3OWT - chains B and C of the 3 polymer chains in the assembly; structure by X-ray diffraction, 2.00 A resolution.

== Chain B ==
Protein: DNA-binding protein RAP1
From: Saccharomyces cerevisiae
Notes: fragment: C-terminal domain to 827)
UniProtKB: P11938 (RAP1_YEAST); residue numbers follow UniProt; this construct covers 672-827
Chain sequence (157 residues; numbered 671 to 827; the number before each row is that of its first residue):
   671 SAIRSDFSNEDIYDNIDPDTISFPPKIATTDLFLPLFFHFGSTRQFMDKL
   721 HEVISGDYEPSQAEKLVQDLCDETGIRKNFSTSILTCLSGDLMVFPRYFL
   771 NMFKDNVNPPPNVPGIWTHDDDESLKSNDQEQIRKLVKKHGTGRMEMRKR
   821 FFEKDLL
Not modelled in the structure: 671-675, 824-827
Sequence notes: expression tag (671)
Reported in the primary citation:
  - mutagenesis - A733R (>1,000-fold), G760R (>1,000-fold): decreased growth in response to telomeric silencing

== Chain C ==
Protein: Regulatory protein SIR3
From: Saccharomyces cerevisiae
Notes: fragment: Rap1-interaction motif to 481)
UniProtKB: P06701 (SIR3_YEAST); residue numbers follow UniProt; this construct covers 456-481
Chain sequence (27 residues; numbered 455 to 481; the number before each row is that of its first residue):
   455 SEKGNAKMIDFATLSKLKKKYQIILDR
Not modelled in the structure: 455-460, 481
Sequence notes: expression tag (455)

== Chain B / chain C interface ==
Contacting residue pairs (17; chain B residue first):
  Tyr728(B) - Leu479(C)  hydrophobic
  Glu729(B) - Leu479(C)
  Pro730(B) - Ile478(C)
  Pro730(B) - Leu479(C)  hydrogen bond (backbone-backbone)
  Ser731(B) - Gln476(C)
  Gln732(B) - Leu479(C)
  Ala733(B) - Ile477(C)
  Ala733(B) - Leu479(C)
  Leu736(B) - Leu479(C)  hydrophobic
  Leu755(B) - Leu479(C)  hydrophobic
  Thr756(B) - Ile477(C)
  Gly760(B) - Ile478(C)
  Gly760(B) - Leu479(C)
  Gly760(B) - Asp480(C)  hydrogen bond (backbone-backbone)
  Asp761(B) - Asp480(C)
  Leu762(B) - Leu479(C)  hydrophobic
  Met817(B) - Asp480(C)
Other interface residues (no listed pair), chain B (15 interface residues in all): Thr752, Ser759
Interface features reported in the paper:
  - hot spots on chain B (mutagenesis) - A733R, G760R: decreased binding to Regulatory protein SIR3 (chain C)

== In short ==
15 residues of chain B face 5 of chain C across their interface, with 2 hydrogen bonds. Main-chain hydrogen
bonds include Pro730(B)-Leu479(C) and Gly760(B)-Asp480(C). From the paper: A733R and G760R of chain B reduce
growth in response to telomeric silencing; A733R and G760R of chain B reduce binding to Regulatory protein
SIR3 (chain C).
Chain B is DNA-binding protein RAP1 and chain C is Regulatory protein SIR3, both from Saccharomyces
cerevisiae; the structure, Crystal structure of S. cerevisiae RAP1-Sir3 complex, was determined by X-ray
diffraction (same publication as 3K6G).
